Entry 7SRR (electron microscopy, 2.90 A resolution); this record covers chains B and R of the 5 polymer chains in the assembly.

[Chain B]
Protein: G protein subunit q (Gi2-mini-Gq chimera)
Source organism: Homo sapiens
Chain sequence (246 residues; each row starts with the number of its first residue):
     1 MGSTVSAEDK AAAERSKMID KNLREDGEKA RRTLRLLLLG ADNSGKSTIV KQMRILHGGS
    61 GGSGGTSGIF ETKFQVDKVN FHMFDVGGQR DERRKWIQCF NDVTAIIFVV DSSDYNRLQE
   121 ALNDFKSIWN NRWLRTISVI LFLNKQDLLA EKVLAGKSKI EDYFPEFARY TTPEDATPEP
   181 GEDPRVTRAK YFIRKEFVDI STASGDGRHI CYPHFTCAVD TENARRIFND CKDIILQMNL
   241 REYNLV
Unresolved in the structure: 1-4, 53-67, 88-89

[Chain R]
Protein: 5-hydroxytryptamine receptor 2B
Source organism: Homo sapiens
UniProt: P41595 (5HT2B_HUMAN); residues 36-405 here = UniProt positions 36-405
Chain sequence (370 residues; row label = number of the first residue in the row):
    36 TESIPEEMKQ IVEEQGNKLH WAALLILMVI IPTIGGNTLV ILAVSLEKKL QYATNYFLMS
    96 LAVADLLVGL FVMPIALLTI MFEAMWPLPL VLCPAWLFLD VLFSTASIWH LCAISVDRYI
   156 AIKKPIQANQ YNSRATAFIK ITVVWLISIG IAIPVPIKGI ETDVDNPNNI TCVLTKERFG
   216 DFMLFGSLAA FFTPLAIMIV TYFLTIHALQ KKAYLVKNKP PQRLTWLTVS TVFQRDETPC
   276 SSPEKVAMLD GSRKDKALPN SGDETLMRRT STIGKKSVQT ISNEQRASKV LGIVFFLFLL
   336 MWCPFFITNI TLVLCDSCNQ TTLQMLLEIF VWIGYVSSGV NPLVYTLFNK TFRDAFGRYI
   396 TCNYRATKSV
Unresolved in the structure: 36-55, 249-314, 396-405
Sequence notes: conflict Trp144 (Met in P41595)
UniProt features mapped onto this chain:
  - motif: Asp152 to Tyr154 (DRY motif), Glu212 to Gly215 ([DE]RFG motif), Asn376 to Tyr380 (NPxxY motif)
  - binding site (ergotamine): Asp135, Thr140, Leu209
  - site: Leu209 (Hydrophobic barrier that decreases the speed of ligand binding and dissociation)
  - lipidation: Cys397 (S-palmitoyl cysteine)
  - mutagenesis: Leu132 (L132A: No effect on agonist binding), Asp135 (D135A: Abolishes agonist binding), Val136 (V136A: Slightly decreases agonist binding), Ser139 (S139A: Slightly decreases agonist binding), Thr140 (T140V/A: Decreased agonist binding), Val208 (V208A: No effect on agonist binding), Leu209 (L209A: No effect on agonist binding. Strongly increases dissociation of bound lysergic acid diethylamine, without affecting binding affinity ...), Lys211 (K211A: Impairs protein folding and stability. Strongly reduced cell surface expression), Phe217 (F217A: Slightly decreases agonist binding), Met218 (M218A: No effect on agonist binding), Ala225 (A225G/S: Does not affect agonist binding), Trp337 (W337A: Slightly decreases agonist binding), 8 further mutagenesis entries in UniProt
Disulfides: Cys128-Cys207, Cys350-Cys353
Ligand contacts: Lysergic acid diethylamide (7LD; (8alpha)-N,N-diethyl-6-methyl-9,10-didehydroergoline-8-carboxamide): Trp131, Leu132, Asp135, Val136, Ser139, Thr140, Phe217, Met218, Gly221, Ser222, Ala225, Trp337, Phe340, Phe341, Asn344, Leu362, Val366, Tyr370
What the authors report for this chain:
  - binding site for Lysergic acid diethylamide: Met218, Leu362
  - conformationally variable residues (side-chain flip): Arg153, Tyr154, Phe330, Phe333, Trp337, Ser373, Asn376, Tyr380
  - contacts within the chain: Ile143-Phe333, Asp100-Ser373, Asp100-Asn376
  - mutagenesis - K247V/E319L: increased signaling in response to Lysergic acid diethylamide

[How chain B and chain R interact]
Pairs across the interface - 28 pairs, chain B then chain R:
  Arg31(B) - Asn164(R)
  Arg31(B) - Gln165(R)  hydrogen bond (side chain-backbone)
  Arg31(B) - Asn167(R)
  Arg32(B) - Gln165(R)  hydrogen bond (backbone-side chain)
  Val79(B) - Gln162(R)
  Phe228(B) - Ile161(R)  hydrophobic
  Lys232(B) - Pro160(R)
  Ile235(B) - Pro160(R)
  Ile235(B) - Ile161(R)  hydrophobic
  Ile235(B) - Asn164(R)
  Leu236(B) - Glu319(R)
  Gln237(B) - Glu319(R)
  Asn239(B) - Ala156(R)  hydrogen bond (side chain-backbone)
  Asn239(B) - Pro160(R)  hydrogen bond (side chain-backbone)
  Asn239(B) - Asn164(R)
  Leu240(B) - Asn318(R)
  Glu242(B) - Tyr87(R)  hydrogen bond (backbone-side chain)
  Glu242(B) - Thr89(R)
  Tyr243(B) - Thr89(R)
  Tyr243(B) - Arg153(R)
  Tyr243(B) - Ala156(R)
  Asn244(B) - Asn90(R)  hydrogen bond
  Asn244(B) - Tyr380(R)
  Asn244(B) - Asn384(R)  hydrogen bond
  Asn244(B) - Phe387(R)
  Leu245(B) - Val325(R)  hydrophobic
  Leu245(B) - Leu326(R)  hydrophobic
  Val246(B) - Phe383(R)
Also at the interface, not in a pair above, chain B (16 interface residues in all): Arg241
Also at the interface, not in a pair above, chain R (26 interface residues in all): Asp152, Ile157, Ala163, Leu244, Arg321, Ala322, Thr381
From the paper, about this interface:
  - residue pairs: Arg32(B)-Gln165(R) (backbone contact), Val79(B)-Ile161(R) (hydrophobic contact), Phe228(B)-Ile161(R) (hydrophobic contact), Gln237(B)-Glu319(R) (hydrogen bond), Glu242(B)-Asn164(R), Asn244(B)-Asn384(R) (hydrogen bond), Arg153(R)-Asn244(B)
  - interface residues, chain B: Leu236(B), Leu240(B), Leu245(B)
  - hot spots on chain R (mutagenesis) - N384A: decreased signaling in response to Lysergic acid diethylamide

[Summary]
16 residues of chain B and 26 residues of chain R are in contact; the contacts include 7 hydrogen bonds. Polar
contacts include Arg31(B)-Gln165(R), Arg32(B)-Gln165(R) and Asn239(B)-Ala156(R). The authors report a backbone
contact between Arg32(B) and Gln165(R); hydrophobic contacts between Val79(B) and Ile161(R) and Phe228(B) and
Ile161(R); hydrogen bonds between Gln237(B) and Glu319(R) and Asn244(B) and Asn384(R). From the paper: a
binding site for Lysergic acid diethylamide at Met218(R) and Leu362(R); K247V/E319L of chain R increase
signaling in response to Lysergic acid diethylamide.
Here chain B is G protein subunit q (Gi2-mini-Gq chimera) and chain R is 5-hydroxytryptamine receptor 2B, both
from Homo sapiens. Entry 7SRR (5-HT2B receptor bound to LSD in complex with heterotrimeric mini-Gq protein
obtained by cryo-electron microscopy (cryoEM)) was determined by electron microscopy (same publication as 7SRQ
and 7SRS).
